Entry 4XGS (X-ray diffraction, 2.25 A resolution); this record covers chains A and C of the 6 polymer chains in the assembly.

[Chain A (and C)]
Protein: Ferritin
Source organism: Escherichia coli K12
Notes: EC 1.16.3.2; chain C of this document is another copy of the same molecule, construct and numbering; everything in this record applies to it too
Reference sequence: P0A998 (FTNA_ECOLI); numbering as in UniProt (aligned over 2-165)
Chain sequence (165 residues; row label = number of the first residue in the row):
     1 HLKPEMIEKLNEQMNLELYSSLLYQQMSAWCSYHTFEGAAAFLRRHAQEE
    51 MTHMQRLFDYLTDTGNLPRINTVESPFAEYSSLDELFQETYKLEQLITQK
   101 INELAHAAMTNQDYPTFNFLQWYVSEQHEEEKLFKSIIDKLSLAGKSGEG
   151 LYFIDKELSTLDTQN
Not modelled in the structure: 164-165 (chain C: 165)
Sequence notes: expression tag (1); engineered mutation Leu93 (His in P0A998)
Bound ions: hydroxy diiron-oxo moiety Fe: Glu17, Glu50, His53, Glu94, Glu130
Small-molecule neighbours: hydroxy diiron-oxo moiety (OFO): Glu17, Tyr24, His46, Glu50, His53, Glu94, Ile97, Tyr123, Gln127, Glu130

[Chain A / chain C interface]
Pairs across the interface (14; chain A residue first):
  Asn102(A) with Tyr114(C); Pro115(C)
  Ala105(A) with Tyr114(C), hydrophobic
  His106(A) with Gln112(C); Tyr114(C), hydrogen bond
  Met109(A) with Met109(C), hydrophobic
  Phe117(A) with Tyr114(C), hydrophobic
  Gln121(A) with Asn118(C), hydrogen bond
  Val124(A) with Tyr114(C); Pro115(C), hydrophobic; Asn118(C)
  His128(A) with Tyr60(C); Asp63(C)
  Lys132(A) with Asp63(C), salt bridge
Also at the interface, not in a pair above, chain A (10 interface residues in all): Ser125
Also at the interface, not in a pair above, chain C (9 interface residues in all): Thr64, Phe117

[Summary]
The interface between chain A and chain C involves 10 residues on one side and 9 on the other, with 2 hydrogen
bonds and 1 salt bridge. Polar pairs include Lys132(A)-Asp63(C), His106(A)-Tyr114(C) and Gln121(A)-Asn118(C).
Chain A binds hydroxy diiron-oxo moiety.
Chain A and chain C are both Ferritin (Escherichia coli K12); the structure, Crystal structure analysis of
novel iron uptake mechanism of Gram-negative bacterial ferritin, was determined by X-ray diffraction,
deposited together with 5C6F and 4ZTT.
